PDB entry 6BBN | X-ray diffraction, 3.51 A resolution | chains B and C of the 6 polymer chains in the assembly

# Chain B
Molecule: Tubulin beta-2B chain
Source organism: Bos taurus
Reference sequence: Q6B856 (TBB2B_BOVIN); the author numbering skips numbers that UniProt does not, so the offset changes along the chain: 1-44 = UniProt 1-44; 47-360 = UniProt 45-358; 369-455 = UniProt 359-445
Sequence (445 residues; each row starts with the number of its first residue; note: 10 numbers in that range are skipped by the numbering (no residue carries them; nothing is unmodelled there)):
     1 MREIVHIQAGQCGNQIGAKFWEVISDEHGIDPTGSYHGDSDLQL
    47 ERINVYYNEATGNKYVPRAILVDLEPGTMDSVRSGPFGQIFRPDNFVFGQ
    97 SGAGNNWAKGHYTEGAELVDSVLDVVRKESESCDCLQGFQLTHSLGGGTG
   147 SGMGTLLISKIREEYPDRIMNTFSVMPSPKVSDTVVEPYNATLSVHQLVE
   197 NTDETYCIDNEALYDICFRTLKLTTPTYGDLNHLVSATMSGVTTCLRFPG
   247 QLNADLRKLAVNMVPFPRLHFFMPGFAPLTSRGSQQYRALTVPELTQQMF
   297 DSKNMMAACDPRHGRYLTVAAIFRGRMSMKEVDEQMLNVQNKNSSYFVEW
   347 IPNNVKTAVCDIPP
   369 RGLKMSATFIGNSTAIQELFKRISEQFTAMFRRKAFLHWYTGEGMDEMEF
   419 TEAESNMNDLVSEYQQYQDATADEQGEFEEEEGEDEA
Not modelled in the structure: 442-455
Bound ions: Mg2+: Glu71 (together with GDP)
Small-molecule neighbours: GDP (guanosine-5'-diphosphate): Gly10, Gln11, Cys12, Gln15, Ile16, Ala99, Asn101, Ser140, Gly142, Gly143, Gly144, Thr145, Gly146, Met172, Pro173, Val177, Ser178, Asp179, Glu183, Asn206, Tyr224, Leu227, Asn228
UniProt features mapped onto this chain:
  - motif: Met1 to Ile4 (MREI motif)
  - binding site (GTP): Gln11, Glu71, Ser140, Gly144, Thr145, Gly146, Asn206, Asn228
  - binding site (Mg(2+)): Glu71
  - modified residue: Ser40 (Phosphoserine), Thr57 (Phosphothreonine), Lys60 (N6-acetyllysine), Ser174 (Phosphoserine), Thr287 (Phosphothreonine), Thr292 (Phosphothreonine), Arg320 (Omega-N-methylarginine), Glu448 (5-glutamyl polyglutamate)
  - cross-link (Glycyl lysine isopeptide (Lys-Gly)): Lys60 (interchain with G-Cter in ubiquitin), Lys326 (interchain with G-Cter in ubiquitin)

# Chain C
Molecule: Tubulin alpha-1B chain
Source organism: Bos taurus
Reference sequence: P81947 (TBA1B_BOVIN); residue numbers follow UniProt; this construct covers 1-451
Sequence (451 residues; each row starts with the number of its first residue):
     1 MRECISIHVGQAGVQIGNACWELYCLEHGIQPDGQMPSDKTIGGGDDSFN
    51 TFFSETGAGKHVPRAVFVDLEPTVIDEVRTGTYRQLFHPEQLITGKEDAA
   101 NNYARGHYTIGKEIIDLVLDRIRKLADQCTGLQGFLVFHSFGGGTGSGFT
   151 SLLMERLSVDYGKKSKLEFSIYPAPQVSTAVVEPYNSILTTHTTLEHSDC
   201 AFMVDNEAIYDICRRNLDIERPTYTNLNRLISQIVSSITASLRFDGALNV
   251 DLTEFQTNLVPYPRIHFPLATYAPVISAEKAYHEQLSVAEITNACFEPAN
   301 QMVKCDPRHGKYMACCLLYRGDVVPKDVNAAIATIKTKRSIQFVDWCPTG
   351 FKVGINYQPPTVVPGGDLAKVQRAVCMLSNTTAIAEAWARLDHKFDLMYA
   401 KRAFVHWYVGEGMEEGEFSEAREDMAALEKDYEEVGVDSVEGEGEEEGEE
   451 Y
Not modelled in the structure: 42-45, 441-451
Bound ions: Mg2+: Asp69 (together with GTP)
Small-molecule neighbours: GTP (guanosine-5'-triphosphate): Gly10, Gln11, Ala12, Gln15, Ile16, Asp69, Asp98, Ala99, Ala100, Asn101, Ser140, Gly142, Gly143, Gly144, Thr145, Gly146, Ile171, Pro173, Ala174, Val177, Ser178, Thr179, Glu183, Asn206, Tyr224, Leu227, Asn228, Ile231

# Chain B / chain C interface
Residue-residue contacts (30; chain B residue first):
  Glu71(B) - Arg2(C)  salt bridge
  Pro72(B) - Arg2(C)
  Gln96(B) - Arg2(C)  hydrogen bond (backbone-side chain)
  Ser97(B) - Arg2(C)  hydrogen bond (backbone-side chain)
  Gly98(B) - Arg2(C)
  Asn101(B) - Glu254(C)
  Asp179(B) - Lys352(C)
  Thr180(B) - Asn258(C)
  Thr180(B) - Lys352(C)
  Val181(B) - Asn258(C)  hydrogen bond (backbone-side chain)
  Ala397(B) - Trp346(C)
  Met398(B) - Trp346(C)
  Met398(B) - Pro348(C)
  Arg400(B) - Ser439(C)
  Arg401(B) - Tyr262(C)  hydrogen bond (backbone-side chain)
  Arg401(B) - Asp345(C)  salt bridge
  Arg401(B) - Trp346(C)
  Arg401(B) - Glu434(C)
  Arg401(B) - Val437(C)  hydrogen bond (side chain-backbone)
  Arg401(B) - Asp438(C)  hydrogen bond (side chain-backbone)
  Lys402(B) - Tyr262(C)
  Ala403(B) - Tyr262(C)  hydrophobic
  Ala403(B) - Trp346(C)  hydrophobic
  Phe404(B) - Pro261(C)  hydrogen bond (backbone-backbone)
  His406(B) - Val260(C)  hydrogen bond (side chain-backbone)
  His406(B) - Pro261(C)  hydrogen bond (side chain-backbone)
  His406(B) - Tyr262(C)
  His406(B) - Pro263(C)
  Trp407(B) - Thr257(C)
  Trp407(B) - Val260(C)  hydrogen bond (side chain-backbone)
Interface residues without a listed pair, chain B (21 interface residues in all): Gly100, Ser178, Thr221
Interface residues without a listed pair, chain C (19 interface residues in all): Gln256, Lys326, Val435

# Summary
Chain B and chain C form an interface of 21 and 19 residues respectively, with 10 hydrogen bonds and 2 salt
bridges. Polar pairs include Glu71(B)-Arg2(C), Arg401(B)-Asp345(C) and Gln96(B)-Arg2(C). Bound to chain B:
GDP. Bound to chain C: GTP.
Here chain B is Tubulin beta-2B chain and chain C is Tubulin alpha-1B chain, both from Bos taurus. Entry 6BBN
(Crystal structure of a curved tubulin complex induced by the kinesin-13 Kif2A) was determined by X-ray
diffraction.
